4ACD - chains A and B; structure by X-ray diffraction, 2.60 A resolution.

== Chain A (and B) ==
Protein: Glycogen synthase kinase-3 beta
Source organism: Homo sapiens
Notes: EC 2.7.11.1, 2.7.11.26; chain B of this document is another copy of the same molecule, construct and numbering; everything in this record applies to it too
Reference sequence: P49841 (GSK3B_HUMAN); residues 1-420 here = UniProt positions 1-420
Sequence (465 residues; each row starts with the number of its first residue; numbers below 1 keep their minus sign (Met-44 is residue -44)):
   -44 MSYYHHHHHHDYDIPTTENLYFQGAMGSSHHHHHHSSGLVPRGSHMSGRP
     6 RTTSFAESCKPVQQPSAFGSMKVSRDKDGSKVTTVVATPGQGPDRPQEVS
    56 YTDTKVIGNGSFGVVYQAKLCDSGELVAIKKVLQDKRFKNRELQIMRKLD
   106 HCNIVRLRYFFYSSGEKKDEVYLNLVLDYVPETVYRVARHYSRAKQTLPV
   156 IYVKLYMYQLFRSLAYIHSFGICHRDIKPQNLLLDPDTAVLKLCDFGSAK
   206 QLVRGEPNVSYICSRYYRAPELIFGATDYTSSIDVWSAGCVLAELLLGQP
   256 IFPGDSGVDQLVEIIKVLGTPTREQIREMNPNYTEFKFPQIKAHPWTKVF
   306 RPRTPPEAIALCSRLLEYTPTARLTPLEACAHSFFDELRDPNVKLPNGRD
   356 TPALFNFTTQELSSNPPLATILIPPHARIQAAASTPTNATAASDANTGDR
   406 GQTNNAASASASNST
Not modelled in the structure: -44 to 34, 386-420
Sequence notes: expression tag (-44 to 0)
Small-molecule neighbours: GR9 (3-amino-6-{4-[(4-methylpiperazin-1-yl)sulfonyl]phenyl}-N-pyridin-3-ylpyrazine-2-carboxamide): Lys60, Ile62, Phe67, Val70, Ala83, Lys85, Val110, Leu132, Asp133, Tyr134, Val135, Pro136, Glu137, Thr138, Arg141, Leu188, Cys199, Asp200
Swiss-Prot annotation at these positions:
  - active site: Asp181 (Proton acceptor)
  - binding site (ATP): Ile62 to Val70, Lys85
  - modified residue: Ser9 (Phosphoserine), Tyr216 (Phosphotyrosine), Ser389 (Phosphoserine), Thr390 (Phosphothreonine), Thr402 (Phosphothreonine)
  - lipidation: Cys14 (S-palmitoyl cysteine)
  - mutagenesis: Ser9 (S9A: Loss of phosphorylation; abolished inhibition of activity, leading to constitutively active), Cys14 (C14A: Significantly reduced palmitoylation), Lys85 to Lys86 (Abolished serine/threonine-protein kinase activity), Arg96 (R96A: Prevents the phosphorylation of phosphate-primed glycogen synthase), Leu128 (L128A: Abolishes activity toward AXIN1)

== Chain A / chain B interface ==
Residue-residue contacts (47; chain A residue first):
  Ser66(A) - Asp264(B)  hydrogen bond
  Ser66(A) - Val267(B)
  Arg92(A) - Phe293(B)  hydrogen bond (side chain-backbone)
  Arg92(A) - Pro294(B)
  Arg92(A) - Gln295(B)  hydrogen bond
  Phe93(A) - Lys292(B)
  Pro212(A) - Phe291(B)
  Val214(A) - Phe291(B)  hydrophobic
  Ser215(A) - Tyr288(B)  hydrogen bond
  Tyr216(A) - Ile228(B)
  Tyr216(A) - Phe229(B)  hydrophobic
  Tyr216(A) - Gly262(B)  hydrogen bond (backbone-backbone)
  Tyr216(A) - Val263(B)  hydrogen bond (backbone-backbone)
  Tyr216(A) - Leu266(B)  hydrophobic
  Tyr216(A) - Tyr288(B)  hydrophobic
  Tyr216(A) - Phe293(B)
  Ile217(A) - Val263(B)  hydrophobic
  Cys218(A) - Ser261(B)
  Ser219(A) - Asp260(B)
  Arg220(A) - Arg220(B)
  Arg220(A) - Asp260(B)  hydrogen bond (backbone-backbone)
  Ile228(A) - Tyr216(B)
  Phe229(A) - Tyr216(B)  hydrophobic
  Thr232(A) - Tyr288(B)
  Asp260(A) - Ser219(B)
  Asp260(A) - Arg220(B)  hydrogen bond (backbone-backbone)
  Ser261(A) - Cys218(B)
  Gly262(A) - Tyr216(B)  hydrogen bond (backbone-backbone)
  Val263(A) - Tyr216(B)  hydrogen bond (backbone-backbone)
  Val263(A) - Ile217(B)  hydrophobic
  Asp264(A) - Ser66(B)  hydrogen bond
  Leu266(A) - Tyr216(B)  hydrophobic
  Val267(A) - Ser66(B)
  Glu268(A) - Ser66(B)
  Tyr288(A) - Ser215(B)  hydrogen bond
  Tyr288(A) - Tyr216(B)  hydrophobic
  Tyr288(A) - Thr232(B)
  Phe291(A) - Pro212(B)
  Phe291(A) - Val214(B)  hydrophobic
  Lys292(A) - Arg92(B)
  Lys292(A) - Phe93(B)
  Phe293(A) - Arg92(B)  hydrogen bond (backbone-side chain)
  Phe293(A) - Tyr216(B)
  Pro294(A) - Asp90(B)
  Pro294(A) - Arg92(B)
  Gln295(A) - Asp90(B)
  Gln295(A) - Arg92(B)
Other interface residues (no listed pair), chain A (33 interface residues in all): Gly65, Asp90, Gln185, Asn213, Lys271
Other interface residues (no listed pair), chain B (33 interface residues in all): Gln185, Asn213, Gly230, Glu268, Lys271

== Summary ==
Chain A and chain B each contribute 33 residues to their interface; the contacts include 13 hydrogen bonds.
Polar pairs include Ser66(A)-Asp264(B), Arg92(A)-Phe293(B) and Arg92(A)-Gln295(B). Bound to chain A: compound
GR9.
Chain A and chain B are both Glycogen synthase kinase-3 beta (Homo sapiens); the structure, GSK3b in complex
with inhibitor, was determined by X-ray diffraction together with 4ACC, 4ACG, 4ACH and 4ACM from the same
study.
